8GRB - chains C and D of the 4 polymer chains in the assembly; structure by X-ray diffraction, 2.85 A resolution.

Chain C (and D):
Name: Isoform A of Isocitrate dehydrogenase [NAD] subunit beta, mitochondrial
Organism: Homo sapiens
Notes: chain D of this document is another copy of the same molecule, construct and numbering; everything in this record applies to it too
UniProt: O43837-2 (IDH3B_HUMAN); residues 1-340 here correspond to UniProt positions 35-374 (UniProt number = residue number + 34)
Chain sequence (352 residues; row label = number of the first residue in the row):
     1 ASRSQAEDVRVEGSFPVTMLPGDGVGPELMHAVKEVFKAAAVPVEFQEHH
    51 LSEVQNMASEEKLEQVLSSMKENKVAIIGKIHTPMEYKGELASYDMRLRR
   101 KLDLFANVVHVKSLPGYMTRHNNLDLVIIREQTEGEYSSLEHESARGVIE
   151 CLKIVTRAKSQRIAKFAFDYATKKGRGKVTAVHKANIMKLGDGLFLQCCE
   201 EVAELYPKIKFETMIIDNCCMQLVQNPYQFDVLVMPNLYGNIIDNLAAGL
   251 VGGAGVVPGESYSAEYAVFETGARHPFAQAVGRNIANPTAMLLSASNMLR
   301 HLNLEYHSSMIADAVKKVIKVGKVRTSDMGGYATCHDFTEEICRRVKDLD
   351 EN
Not modelled in the structure: 1-13, 53-61, 82-91, 352
Differences from the reference sequence: expression tag (341-352)
From the paper describing this entry:
  - contacts within the chain: His-142/Glu-150 (hydrogen bond)
  - conformationally variable residues (side-chain flip): Tyr-137
  - catalytic residues: Lys-184 (proposed by the authors, not directly observed)

Chain C / chain D interface:
Pairs across the interface (10):
  His-142(C) / Glu-150(D)  salt bridge
  Ser-144(C) / Ser-144(D)  hydrogen bond
  Ser-144(C) / Val-148(D)
  Ser-144(C) / Glu-150(D)  hydrogen bond
  Ala-145(C) / Val-148(D)  hydrophobic
  Val-148(C) / Ser-144(D)
  Val-148(C) / Ala-145(D)  hydrophobic
  Glu-150(C) / His-142(D)  salt bridge
  Glu-150(C) / Ser-144(D)  hydrogen bond
  Glu-150(C) / Glu-150(D)

In short:
Chain C and chain D each contribute 5 residues to their interface, with 3 hydrogen bonds and 2 salt bridges.
Polar contacts include His-142(C)/Glu-150(D), Ser-144(C)/Ser-144(D) and Ser-144(C)/Glu-150(D). The paper
reports the catalytic residue Lys-184(C); conformational variability at Tyr-137(C).
Both chains are Isoform A of Isocitrate dehydrogenase [NAD] subunit beta, mitochondrial (Homo sapiens). Entry
8GRB (Crystal structure of a constitutively active mutant of the alpha beta heterodimer of human IDH3) was
determined by X-ray diffraction, deposited together with 8GRD, 8GRG, 8GRU and 8GS5.
